PDB entry 6UTY | X-ray diffraction, 4.15 A resolution (low resolution: residue-level contacts below are approximate; hydrogen-bond / salt-bridge calls are withheld) | chains DDD and 111 of the 8 polymer chains in the assembly

# Chain DDD
Protein: DNA-directed RNA polymerase subunit beta'
Organism: Escherichia coli
Notes: EC 2.7.7.6
UniProtKB: P0A8T7 (RPOC_ECOLI); residues 1-1407 here = UniProt positions 1-1407
Chain sequence (1407 residues; each row starts with the number of its first residue):
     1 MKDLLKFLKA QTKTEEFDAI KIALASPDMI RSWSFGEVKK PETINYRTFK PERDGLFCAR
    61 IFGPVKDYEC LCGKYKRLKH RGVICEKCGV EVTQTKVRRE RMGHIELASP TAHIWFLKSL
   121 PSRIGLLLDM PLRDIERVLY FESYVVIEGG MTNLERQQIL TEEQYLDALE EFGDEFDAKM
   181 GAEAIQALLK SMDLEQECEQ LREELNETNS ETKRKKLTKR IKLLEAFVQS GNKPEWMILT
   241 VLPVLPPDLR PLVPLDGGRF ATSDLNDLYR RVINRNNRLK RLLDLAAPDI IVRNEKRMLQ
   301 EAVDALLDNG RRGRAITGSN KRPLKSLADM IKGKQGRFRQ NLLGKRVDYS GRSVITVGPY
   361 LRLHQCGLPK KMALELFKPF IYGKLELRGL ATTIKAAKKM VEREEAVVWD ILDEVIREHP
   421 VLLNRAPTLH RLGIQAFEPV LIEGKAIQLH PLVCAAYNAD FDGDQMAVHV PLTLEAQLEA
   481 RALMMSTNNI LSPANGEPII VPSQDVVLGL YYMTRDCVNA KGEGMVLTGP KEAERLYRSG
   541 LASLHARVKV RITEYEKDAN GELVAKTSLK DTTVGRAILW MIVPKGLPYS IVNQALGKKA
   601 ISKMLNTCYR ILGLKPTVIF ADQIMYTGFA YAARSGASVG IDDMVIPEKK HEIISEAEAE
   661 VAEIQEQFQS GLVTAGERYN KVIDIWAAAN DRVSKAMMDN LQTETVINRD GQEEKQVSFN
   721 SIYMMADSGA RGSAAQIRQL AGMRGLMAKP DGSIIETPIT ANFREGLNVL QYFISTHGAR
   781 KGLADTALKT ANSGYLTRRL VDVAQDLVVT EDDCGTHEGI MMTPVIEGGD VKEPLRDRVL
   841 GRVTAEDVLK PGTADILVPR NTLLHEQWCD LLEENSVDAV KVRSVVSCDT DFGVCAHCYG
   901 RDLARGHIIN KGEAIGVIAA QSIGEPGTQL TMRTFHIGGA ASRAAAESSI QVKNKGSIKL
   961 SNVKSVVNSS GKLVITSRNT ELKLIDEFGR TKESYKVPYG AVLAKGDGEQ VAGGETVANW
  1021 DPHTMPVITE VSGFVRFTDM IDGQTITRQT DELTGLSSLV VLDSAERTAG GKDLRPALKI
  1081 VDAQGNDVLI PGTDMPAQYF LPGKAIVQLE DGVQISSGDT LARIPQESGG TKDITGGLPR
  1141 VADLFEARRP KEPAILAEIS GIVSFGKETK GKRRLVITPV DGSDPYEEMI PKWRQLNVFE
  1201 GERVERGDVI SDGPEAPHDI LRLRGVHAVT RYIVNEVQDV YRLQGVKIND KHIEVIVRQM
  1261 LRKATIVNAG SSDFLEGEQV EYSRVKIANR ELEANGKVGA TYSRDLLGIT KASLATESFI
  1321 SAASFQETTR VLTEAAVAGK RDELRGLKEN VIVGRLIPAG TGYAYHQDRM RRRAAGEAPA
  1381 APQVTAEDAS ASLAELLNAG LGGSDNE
Not modelled in the structure: 1-14, 1377-1407
UniProt features mapped onto this chain:
  - binding site (Zn(2+)): Cys-70, Cys-72, Cys-85, Cys-88, Cys-814, Cys-888, Cys-895, Cys-898
  - binding site (Mg(2+)): Asp-460, Asp-462, Asp-464
  - modified residue: Lys-983 (N6-acetyllysine)
  - mutagenesis: Gln-504 (Q504P: Resistant to antibiotics salinamide A and B), Asn-690 (N690D: Resistant to antibiotics salinamide A and B), Met-697 (M697V: Resistant to antibiotics salinamide A and B), Ala-735 (A735T: Resistant to antibiotics salinamide A and B), Arg-738 (R738C/H/P/S: Resistant to antibiotics salinamide A and B), Ala-748 (A748E: Resistant to antibiotics salinamide A and B), Pro-758 (P758S/T: Resistant to antibiotics salinamide A and B), Phe-763 (F763C: Resistant to antibiotics salinamide A and B), Ser-775 (S775A: Resistant to antibiotics salinamide A and B), Ala-779 (A779T/V: Resistant to antibiotics salinamide A and B), Arg-780 (R780C: Resistant to antibiotics salinamide A and B), Gly-782 (G782A/C: Resistant to antibiotics salinamide A and B), 1 further mutagenesis entry in UniProt
Bound ions: Zn2+ site 1: Cys-72, Cys-85, Cys-88; Mg2+ site 1: Asp-460, Asp-462, Asp-464; Mg2+ site 2: Asp-460, Asp-462 (together with CTP); Zn2+ site 2: Cys-814, Cys-895
Residues lining bound ligands: CTP (cytidine-5'-triphosphate): Arg-425, Ala-426, Pro-427, Asn-458, Asp-460, Asp-462, Arg-731, Met-932, Arg-933, His-936, Ile-937

# Chain 111
Molecule: Synthetic DNA 50-MER (promoter non-template strand)
Sequence (50 nucleotides; row label = number of the first residue in the row):
    10 ACCTTGACAT CCCACCTCAC GTATGCTATA ATGTGTGCAG TCTGACGCGG
Not modelled in the structure: 10-27

# Chain DDD / chain 111 interface
Residue-residue contacts (7):
  Leu-120(DDD) / DG56(111)
  Leu-120(DDD) / DC57(111)
  Pro-131(DDD) / DG58(111)
  Arg-133(DDD) / DG58(111)
  Asp-1143(DDD) / DG53(111)
  Arg-1148(DDD) / DG53(111)
  Arg-1148(DDD) / DA54(111)
Interface residues without a listed pair, chain DDD (10 interface residues in all): Glu-42, Tyr-46, Leu-132, Asp-134, Lys-1311
Interface residues without a listed pair, chain 111 (9 interface residues in all): DT31, DA32, DT52, DC55

# Summary
The interface between chain DDD and chain 111 involves 10 residues on one side and 9 on the other. Ligands of
chain DDD: CTP. UniProt lists 8 Zn2+-binding residues, 3 Mg2+-binding residues and 13 mutagenesis sites on
chain DDD.
Chain DDD is DNA-directed RNA polymerase subunit beta' (Escherichia coli) and chain 111 is Synthetic DNA
50-MER (promoter non-template strand); the structure, E. coli sigma-S transcription initiation complex with a
mismatching CTP ("Old" crystal soaked with CTP for ..., was determined by X-ray diffraction together with
6UTV, 6UTW, 6UTX, 6UTZ, 6UU0, 6UU1 and 11 further entries from the same study.
